PDB entry 7BKE | electron microscopy, 2.80 A resolution | chains C and B of the 9 polymer chains in the assembly

Chain C:
Molecule: CoB--CoM heterodisulfide reductase subunit C
Source organism: Methanospirillum hungatei JF-1
UniProtKB: Q2FKZ3 (Q2FKZ3_METHJ); residue numbers follow UniProt; this construct covers 1-191
Chain sequence (191 residues; numbered 1 to 191; the number before each row is that of its first residue):
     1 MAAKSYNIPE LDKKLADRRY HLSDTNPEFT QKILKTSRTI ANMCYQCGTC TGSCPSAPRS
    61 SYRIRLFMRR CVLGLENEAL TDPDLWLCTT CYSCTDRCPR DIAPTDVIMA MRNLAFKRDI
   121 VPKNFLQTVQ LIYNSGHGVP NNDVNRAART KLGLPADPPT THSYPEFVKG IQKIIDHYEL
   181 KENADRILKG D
Not modelled in the structure: 1, 191

Chain B:
Molecule: CoB--CoM heterodisulfide reductase subunit B
Source organism: Methanospirillum hungatei JF-1
UniProtKB: Q2FKZ2 (Q2FKZ2_METHJ); numbering as in UniProt (aligned over 1-296)
Chain sequence (296 residues; row label = number of the first residue in the row):
     1 MHEYAFFLGC IAPNRYPGCE ASAIKTSEKV GIKLLPLKGA SCCPAPGAFG SIDLNVWYAM
    61 AARNLVLAEE MKKDIALICN GCYKSIWEVN HILKHNDELR DNVNEVLAEI DMQFKGTIDV
   121 WHLAELYYDD KVCGVQKIKD SVTTPLSGAK VAAHYGCHLM KPKKERHFGD TENPMWFEEL
   181 IGALGAEPIQ YRNKMQCCGA GGGVRGYDIV HALDITNEKL INIQEAGADA ITELCPFCQL
   241 QFDRGQIEIK EKFGDVYNIP VLHYNELLGL AQGMSPQDLA LDLHAIDCTP FLQKVL

Chain C / chain B interface:
Contacting residue pairs (125; chain C residue first):
  T36(C) - L54(B)
  R38(C) - I92(B)
  P55(C) - I215(B)
  S56(C) - H211(B)  hydrogen bond
  S56(C) - I215(B)
  R59(C) - H211(B)
  R59(C) - D214(B)  salt bridge
  R59(C) - I215(B)
  S60(C) - H211(B)
  P83(C) - Y207(B)  hydrogen bond (backbone-side chain)
  W86(C) - V204(B)
  W86(C) - Y207(B)
  L87(C) - V204(B)
  L87(C) - Y207(B)  hydrophobic
  L87(C) - D208(B)
  L87(C) - H211(B)
  C88(C) - G202(B)
  C88(C) - V204(B)
  T89(C) - C197(B)
  T89(C) - G199(B)
  T89(C) - G201(B)
  T89(C) - G202(B)  hydrogen bond (backbone-backbone)
  T89(C) - V204(B)
  T90(C) - H158(B)  hydrogen bond (backbone-side chain)
  T90(C) - G202(B)
  C91(C) - C157(B)
  C91(C) - K161(B)  hydrogen bond (backbone-side chain)
  C91(C) - C197(B)  hydrophobic
  Y92(C) - K84(B)  hydrogen bond
  Y92(C) - P162(B)  hydrophobic
  S93(C) - K161(B)  hydrogen bond
  T95(C) - P162(B)
  T95(C) - K164(B)
  D96(C) - P162(B)
  D96(C) - K163(B)  hydrogen bond (side chain-backbone)
  D96(C) - T171(B)  hydrogen bond
  D96(C) - E172(B)
  R97(C) - E172(B)  salt bridge
  D101(C) - K164(B)
  M109(C) - P46(B)
  M109(C) - G50(B)
  M109(C) - S51(B)
  R112(C) - S51(B)  hydrogen bond
  R112(C) - G202(B)  hydrogen bond (side chain-backbone)
  N113(C) - G50(B)  hydrogen bond (side chain-backbone)
  N113(C) - S51(B)  hydrogen bond (side chain-backbone)
  N113(C) - I52(B)  hydrogen bond (side chain-backbone)
  N113(C) - D53(B)
  N113(C) - L54(B)
  F116(C) - I52(B)  hydrophobic
  P122(C) - Y207(B)  hydrophobic
  N124(C) - G203(B)  hydrogen bond (side chain-backbone)
  N124(C) - G206(B)
  N124(C) - Y207(B)
  F125(C) - G47(B)
  F125(C) - A48(B)
  F125(C) - S51(B)
  F125(C) - I52(B)  hydrophobic
  F125(C) - G202(B)
  V129(C) - I52(B)  hydrophobic
  I132(C) - C42(B)  hydrophobic
  I132(C) - F49(B)  hydrophobic
  I132(C) - M60(B)  hydrophobic
  G136(C) - S41(B)
  G136(C) - C42(B)  hydrogen bond (backbone-backbone)
  H137(C) - C10(B)
  H137(C) - N14(B)  hydrogen bond
  H137(C) - S41(B)
  H137(C) - C42(B)
  G138(C) - C10(B)  hydrogen bond (backbone-side chain)
  G138(C) - C42(B)
  V139(C) - C10(B)
  V139(C) - I11(B)  hydrophobic
  V139(C) - N14(B)  hydrogen bond (backbone-side chain)
  V139(C) - R15(B)
  P140(C) - N14(B)
  P140(C) - R15(B)  hydrogen bond (backbone-side chain)
  N141(C) - N14(B)
  N142(C) - R15(B)
  N145(C) - P13(B)  hydrogen bond (side chain-backbone)
  N145(C) - N14(B)  hydrogen bond (side chain-backbone)
  N145(C) - R15(B)
  N145(C) - P17(B)
  N145(C) - L283(B)
  A148(C) - L283(B)  hydrophobic
  R149(C) - P13(B)  hydrogen bond (side chain-backbone)
  R149(C) - P17(B)
  R149(C) - E20(B)  salt bridge
  K151(C) - Q277(B)  hydrogen bond (side chain-backbone)
  L152(C) - P17(B)
  L152(C) - G18(B)
  L152(C) - Q277(B)
  L152(C) - D278(B)
  L152(C) - A280(B)  hydrophobic
  L154(C) - P17(B)
  L154(C) - E20(B)
  P158(C) - P13(B)  hydrophobic
  P158(C) - N14(B)
  P159(C) - L37(B)
  P159(C) - G39(B)  hydrogen bond (backbone-backbone)
  T160(C) - A40(B)
  T161(C) - G39(B)
  T161(C) - A40(B)  hydrogen bond (backbone-backbone)
  T161(C) - S41(B)
  Y164(C) - K38(B)
  Y164(C) - G39(B)
  F167(C) - K38(B)
  F167(C) - G39(B)
  F167(C) - R63(B)
  G170(C) - I110(B)
  I171(C) - S41(B)
  I171(C) - M60(B)  hydrophobic
  I171(C) - R63(B)
  K173(C) - E109(B)  hydrogen bond (side chain-backbone)
  I174(C) - A59(B)  hydrophobic
  I174(C) - R63(B)
  I174(C) - I110(B)  hydrophobic
  H177(C) - V106(B)
  H177(C) - E109(B)
  Y178(C) - N55(B)
  Y178(C) - V56(B)  hydrophobic
  Y178(C) - V106(B)
  L180(C) - F49(B)  hydrophobic
  L180(C) - I52(B)  hydrophobic
  L180(C) - V56(B)  hydrophobic
Also at the interface, not in a pair above, chain C (58 interface residues in all): I102, T128, H162, I175
Also at the interface, not in a pair above, chain B (67 interface residues in all): L8, G9, A21, P36, Y58, L67, E88, L107, E218, L279

In short:
58 residues of chain C face 67 of chain B across their interface; the contacts include 27 hydrogen bonds and 3
salt bridges. Among the polar pairs are R59(C)-D214(B), R97(C)-E172(B) and R149(C)-E20(B).
Chain C is CoB--CoM heterodisulfide reductase subunit C and chain B is CoB--CoM heterodisulfide reductase
subunit B, both from Methanospirillum hungatei JF-1; the structure, Formate dehydrogenase - heterodisulfide
reductase - formylmethanofuran dehydrogenase complex from Methanospirillum hungatei (heterodisulfide reductase
core and ..., was determined by electron microscopy together with 7BKB, 7BKC and 7BKD from the same study.
